9B5Z - chains D and G of the 8 polymer chains in the assembly; structure by electron microscopy, 2.71 A resolution.

# Chain D
Protein: Isoform Flip of Glutamate receptor 2
Organism: Rattus norvegicus
UniProt: P19491 (GRIA2_RAT), isoform P19491-2; the construct has insertions or renumbered stretches relative to UniProt, so the offset changes along the chain: -20 to 847 = UniProt 1-868; 855-868 = UniProt 870-883
Sequence (889 residues; numbered -20 to 868; the number before each row is that of its first residue; numbers below 1 keep their minus sign (Met-20 is residue -20)):
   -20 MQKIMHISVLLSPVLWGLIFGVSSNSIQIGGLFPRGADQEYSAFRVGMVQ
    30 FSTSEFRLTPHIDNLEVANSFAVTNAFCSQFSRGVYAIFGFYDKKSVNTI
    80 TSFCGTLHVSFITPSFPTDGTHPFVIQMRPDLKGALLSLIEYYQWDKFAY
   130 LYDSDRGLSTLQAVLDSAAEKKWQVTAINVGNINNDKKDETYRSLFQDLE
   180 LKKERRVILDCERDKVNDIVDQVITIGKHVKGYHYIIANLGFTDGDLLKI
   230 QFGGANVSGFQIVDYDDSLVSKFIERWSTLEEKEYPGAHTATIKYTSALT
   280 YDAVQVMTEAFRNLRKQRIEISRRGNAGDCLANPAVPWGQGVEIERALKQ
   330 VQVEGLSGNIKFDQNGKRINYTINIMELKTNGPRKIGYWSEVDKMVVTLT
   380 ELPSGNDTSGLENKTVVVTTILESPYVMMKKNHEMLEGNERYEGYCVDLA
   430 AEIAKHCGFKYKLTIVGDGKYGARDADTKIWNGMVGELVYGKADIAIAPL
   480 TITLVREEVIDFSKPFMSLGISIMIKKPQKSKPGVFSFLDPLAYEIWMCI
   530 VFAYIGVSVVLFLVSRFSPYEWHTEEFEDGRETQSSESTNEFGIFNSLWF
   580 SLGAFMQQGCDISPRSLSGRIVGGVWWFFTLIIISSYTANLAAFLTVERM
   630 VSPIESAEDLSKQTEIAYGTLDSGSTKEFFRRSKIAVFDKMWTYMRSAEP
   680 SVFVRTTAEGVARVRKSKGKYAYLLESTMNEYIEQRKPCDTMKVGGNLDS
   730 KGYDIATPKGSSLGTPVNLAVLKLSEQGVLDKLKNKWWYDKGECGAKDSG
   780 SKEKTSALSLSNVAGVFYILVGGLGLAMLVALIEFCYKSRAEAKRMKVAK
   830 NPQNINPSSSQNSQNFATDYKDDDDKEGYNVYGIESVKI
Disordered / not traced: -20 to 392, 552-566, 774-783, 826-868
Sequence notes: conflict Asp733 (Gly754 in P19491); insertion (848, 850-854)
Disulfides: Cys718-Cys773
Swiss-Prot annotation at these positions:
  - region: Ala846, Thr847, Tyr849, Lys855 to Gly862 (Required for interaction with IQSEC1)
  - binding site (L-glutamate): Pro478, Thr480, Arg485, Ser654, Thr655, Glu705
  - site: Arg453 (Interaction with the cone snail toxin Con-ikot-ikot), Ile633 (Crucial to convey clamshell closure to channel opening), Arg660 (Interaction with the cone snail toxin Con-ikot-ikot), Lys752 (Interaction with the cone snail toxin Con-ikot-ikot)
  - modified residue: Ser662 (Phosphoserine), Ser696 (Phosphoserine), Ser839 (Phosphoserine), Ser842 (Phosphoserine), Tyr861 (Phosphotyrosine), Ser865 (Phosphoserine)
  - lipidation (S-palmitoyl cysteine): Cys589, Cys815
  - glycosylation (N-linked (GlcNAc...) asparagine): Asn235, Asn349, Asn385, Asn392

# Chain G
Protein: Voltage-dependent calcium channel gamma-2 subunit
Organism: Mus musculus
UniProt: O88602 (CCG2_MOUSE); numbering as in UniProt (aligned over 1-323)
Sequence (323 residues; row label = number of the first residue in the row):
     1 MGLFDRGVQMLLTTVGAFAAFSLMTIAVGTDYWLYSRGVCKTKSVSENET
    51 SKKNEEVMTHSGLWRTCCLEGNFKGLCKQIDHFPEDADYEADTAEYFLRA
   101 VRASSIFPILSVILLFMGGLCIAASEFYKTRHNIILSAGIFFVSAGLSNI
   151 IGIIVYISANAGDPSKSDSKKNSYSYGWSFYFGALSFIIAEMVGVLAVHM
   201 FIDRHKQLRATARATDYLQASAITRIPSYRYRYQRRSRSSSRSTEPSHSR
   251 DASPVGVKGFNTLPSTEISMYTLSRDPLKAATTPTATYNSDRDNSFLQVH
   301 NCIQKDSKDSLHANTANRRTTPV
Disordered / not traced: 1-2, 42-54, 163-172, 215-323
Disulfides: Cys40-Cys68, Cys67-Cys77
Swiss-Prot annotation at these positions:
  - modified residue: Ser253 (Phosphoserine), Tyr271 (Phosphotyrosine), Thr321 (Phosphothreonine)
  - glycosylation: Asn48 (N-linked (GlcNAc...) asparagine)

# Interface between chain D and chain G
Pairs across the interface (21):
  Lys511(D) - Leu98(G)
  Lys511(D) - Ser158(G)  hydrogen bond (side chain-backbone)
  Lys511(D) - Ala161(G)
  Lys695(D) - Ala87(G)
  Lys695(D) - Tyr89(G)
  Ser696(D) - Tyr89(G)
  Lys697(D) - Tyr89(G)
  Leu789(D) - Ile157(G)  hydrophobic
  Ser790(D) - Ala161(G)
  Ala793(D) - Ser158(G)
  Phe796(D) - Ile154(G)  hydrophobic
  Tyr797(D) - Ile154(G)  hydrophobic
  Tyr797(D) - Val155(G)
  Val800(D) - Ile150(G)  hydrophobic
  Val800(D) - Ile151(G)  hydrophobic
  Leu803(D) - Leu147(G)  hydrophobic
  Met807(D) - Val143(G)  hydrophobic
  Met807(D) - Ser144(G)
  Leu811(D) - Ile140(G)  hydrophobic
  Phe814(D) - Asn133(G)
  Phe814(D) - Leu136(G)  hydrophobic
Interface residues without a listed pair, chain D (16 interface residues in all): Val514, Gly804
Interface residues without a listed pair, chain G (17 interface residues in all): Ala94

# Overview
16 residues of chain D and 17 residues of chain G are in contact, with 1 hydrogen bond. The hydrogen-bonded
pair is Lys511(D)-Ser158(G). Curated annotation (UniProt) lists 6 L-glutamate-binding residues on chain D.
Chain D is Isoform Flip of Glutamate receptor 2 (Rattus norvegicus) and chain G is Voltage-dependent calcium
channel gamma-2 subunit (Mus musculus); the structure, GluA2 flip Q in complex with TARPgamma2 at pH8,
consensus structure of LBD-TMD-TARPgamma2, was determined by electron microscopy together with 9B60, 9B61,
9B63, 9B64, 9B67 and 9B6A from the same study.
